Entry 7OVX (X-ray diffraction, 1.70 A resolution); this record covers chains A and Q.

# Chain A
Name: E3 ubiquitin-protein ligase TRIM7
From: Homo sapiens
Notes: EC 2.3.2.27
Reference sequence: Q9C029 (TRIM7_HUMAN); residues 1-170 here correspond to UniProt positions 342-511 (UniProt number = residue number + 341)
Sequence (174 residues; row label = number of the first residue in the row; numbers below 1 keep their minus sign (His-3 is residue -3)):
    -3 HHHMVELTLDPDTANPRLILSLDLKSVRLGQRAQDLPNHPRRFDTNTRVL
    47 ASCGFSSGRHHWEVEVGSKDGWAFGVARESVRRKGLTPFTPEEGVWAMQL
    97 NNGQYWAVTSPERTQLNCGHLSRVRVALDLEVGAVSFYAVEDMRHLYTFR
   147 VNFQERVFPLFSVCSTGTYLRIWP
Sequence notes: expression tag (-3 to 0); conflict Ser22 (Gly363 in Q9C029), Gln27 (Glu368 in Q9C029), Arg37 (Cys378 in Q9C029), Met94 (Leu435 in Q9C029), Asn98 (Gly439 in Q9C029), Thr110 (Ser451 in Q9C029), Gln111 (Pro452 in Q9C029), Asn113 (Ser454 in Q9C029)

# Chain Q
Name: Peptide G
Sequence (12 residues; numbered 14 to 25; the number before each row is that of its first residue):
    14 DNIKRKLDTYLQ

# Chain A / chain Q interface
Contacting residue pairs (23):
  Arg13(A) - Leu24(Q)
  Thr41(A) - Leu24(Q)
  Asn42(A) - Tyr23(Q)
  Asn42(A) - Leu24(Q)  hydrogen bond (side chain-backbone)
  Asn42(A) - Gln25(Q)  hydrogen bond (side chain-backbone)
  Thr43(A) - Leu24(Q)  hydrogen bond (backbone-backbone)
  Thr43(A) - Gln25(Q)
  Arg44(A) - Gln25(Q)  hydrogen bond (side chain-backbone)
  Asp66(A) - Arg18(Q)  salt bridge
  Gly67(A) - Gln25(Q)  hydrogen bond (backbone-side chain)
  Trp68(A) - Gln25(Q)
  Ala69(A) - Gln25(Q)
  Leu82(A) - Tyr23(Q)
  Leu82(A) - Leu24(Q)  hydrophobic
  Phe85(A) - Gln25(Q)
  Gln95(A) - Gln25(Q)  hydrogen bond
  Asn97(A) - Thr22(Q)
  Asn98(A) - Arg18(Q)  hydrogen bond
  Ser158(A) - Gln25(Q)  hydrogen bond (side chain-backbone)
  Cys160(A) - Asp21(Q)
  Cys160(A) - Thr22(Q)
  Cys160(A) - Gln25(Q)
  Ser161(A) - Asp21(Q)  hydrogen bond
Interface residues without a listed pair, chain A (19 interface residues in all): Thr83, Val159
Interface residues without a listed pair, chain Q (7 interface residues in all): Lys17

# In short
The interface between chain A and chain Q involves 19 residues on one side and 7 on the other, with 9 hydrogen
bonds and 1 salt bridge. Among the polar pairs are Asp66(A)-Arg18(Q), Asn42(A)-Leu24(Q) and Asn42(A)-Gln25(Q).
Here chain A is E3 ubiquitin-protein ligase TRIM7 (Homo sapiens) and chain Q is Peptide G. Entry 7OVX (E3 RING
ligase binding domain) was determined by X-ray diffraction.
